4JUJ - chains D and F of the 6 polymer chains in the assembly; structure by X-ray diffraction, 3.01 A resolution.

[Chain D (and F)]
Molecule: Hemagglutinin
Organism: Influenza A virus
Notes: fragment: Hemagglutinin HA2 chain; chain F of this document is another copy of the same molecule, construct and numbering; everything in this record applies to it too
Reference sequence: Q9WFX3 (HEMA_I18A0); residues 501-670 here correspond to UniProt positions 345-514 (UniProt number = residue number - 156)
Chain sequence (170 residues; each row starts with the number of its first residue):
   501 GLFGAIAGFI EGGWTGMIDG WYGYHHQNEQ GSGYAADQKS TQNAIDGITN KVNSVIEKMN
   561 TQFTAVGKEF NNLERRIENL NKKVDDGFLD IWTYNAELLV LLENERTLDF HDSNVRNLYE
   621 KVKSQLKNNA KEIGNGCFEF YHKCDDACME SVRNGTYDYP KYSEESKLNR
Unresolved in the structure: 665-670 (chain F: 666-670)
Swiss-Prot annotation at these positions:
  - glycosylation: Asn654 (N-linked (GlcNAc...) asparagine)
Cystine bridges: Cys644-Cys648

[How chain D and chain F interact]
Pairs across the interface (38; chain D residue first):
  Gly501(D) - Asn617(F)
  Leu502(D) - Phe503(F)  hydrophobic
  Leu502(D) - Ser613(F)  hydrogen bond (backbone-side chain)
  Leu502(D) - Asn617(F)
  Phe503(D) - Phe503(F)  hydrophobic
  Gly504(D) - Asn617(F)
  Arg576(D) - Lys568(F)
  Arg576(D) - Glu569(F)  hydrogen bond (side chain-backbone)
  Arg576(D) - Phe570(F)
  Arg576(D) - Glu574(F)  salt bridge
  Asn579(D) - Lys568(F)
  Leu580(D) - Leu580(F)  hydrophobic
  Leu580(D) - Asn581(F)
  Lys583(D) - Asn581(F)  hydrogen bond
  Lys583(D) - Asp585(F)  salt bridge
  Lys583(D) - Phe588(F)
  Val584(D) - Val584(F)  hydrophobic
  Val584(D) - Phe588(F)
  Gly587(D) - Phe588(F)
  Phe588(D) - Phe588(F)  hydrophobic
  Ile591(D) - Phe588(F)  hydrophobic
  Ile591(D) - Ile591(F)  hydrophobic
  Ile591(D) - Trp592(F)  hydrophobic
  Tyr594(D) - Lys558(F)
  Tyr594(D) - Met559(F)  hydrophobic
  Tyr594(D) - Trp592(F)  hydrophobic
  Tyr594(D) - Asn595(F)
  Tyr594(D) - Leu599(F)
  Asn595(D) - Asn595(F)
  Glu597(D) - Lys558(F)  salt bridge
  Leu601(D) - Lys558(F)
  Leu602(D) - Glu603(F)
  Glu605(D) - Arg606(F)
  Arg606(D) - Arg606(F)
  Asp609(D) - Arg606(F)  salt bridge
  Arg616(D) - Arg616(F)
  Arg616(D) - Glu620(F)  salt bridge
  Ile633(D) - Lys627(F)  hydrogen bond (backbone-side chain)
Interface residues without a listed pair, chain D (26 interface residues in all): Ile577, Asp590, Leu598, Glu632
Interface residues without a listed pair, chain F (26 interface residues in all): Ser554, Ile577, Phe610

[Summary]
The chain D/chain F interface involves 26 residues from each chain, with 4 hydrogen bonds and 5 salt bridges.
Polar contacts include Arg576(D)-Glu574(F), Lys583(D)-Asp585(F) and Glu597(D)-Lys558(F).
Both chains are Hemagglutinin (Influenza A virus). Entry 4JUJ (Crystal structure of 1918 pandemic influenza
virus hemagglutinin mutant D225G complexed with human receptor analogue LSTc) was determined by X-ray
diffraction (same publication as 4JTV, 4JTX, 4JU0, 4JUG and 4JUH).
